PDB entry 6ILL | electron microscopy, 3.80 A resolution | chains A and C of the 4 polymer chains in the assembly

== Chain A ==
Protein: Capsid protein VP1
Source organism: Echovirus E6
Chain sequence (273 residues; numbered 11 to 283; the number before each row is that of its first residue):
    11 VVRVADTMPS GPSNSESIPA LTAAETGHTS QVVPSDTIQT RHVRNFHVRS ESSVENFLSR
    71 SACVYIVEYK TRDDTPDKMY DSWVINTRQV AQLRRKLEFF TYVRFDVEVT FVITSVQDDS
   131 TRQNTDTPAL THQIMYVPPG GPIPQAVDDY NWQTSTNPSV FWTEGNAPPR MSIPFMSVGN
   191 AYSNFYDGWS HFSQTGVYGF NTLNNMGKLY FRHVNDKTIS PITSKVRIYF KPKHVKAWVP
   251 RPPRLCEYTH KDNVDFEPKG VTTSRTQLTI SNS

== Chain C ==
Protein: Capsid protein VP3
Source organism: Echovirus E6
Chain sequence (238 residues; numbered 1 to 238; the number before each row is that of its first residue):
     1 GLPVMNTPGS NQFLTSDDYQ SPTAMPQFDV TPEMNIPGEV KNLMEIAEVD SVVPVNNVNE
    61 NVNSLEAYRI PVHSVTETGA QVFGFTLQPG ADTVMERTLL GEILNYYANW SGSIKLTFMY
   121 CGSAMATGKF LLAYSPPGAG VPKNRREAML GTHIIWDIGL QSSCVLCVPW ISQTHYRFVS
   181 KDIYTDAGFI TCWYQTSIVV PAEVQNQSVI LCFVSACNDF SVRLLRDSPF VRQTAFYQ

== How chain A and chain C interact ==
Contacting residue pairs (173; chain A residue first):
  Val-14(A) with Ser-221(C)
  Ala-15(A) with Asn-218(C); Asp-219(C)
  Ala-30(A) with Ile-154(C), hydrophobic; Ser-163(C); Cys-164(C); Val-165(C), hydrogen bond (backbone-backbone)
  Leu-31(A) with Trp-156(C); Gln-161(C); Ser-163(C)
  Thr-32(A) with Gln-161(C); Ser-163(C), hydrogen bond (backbone-side chain); Val-165(C)
  Ala-33(A) with Gln-161(C); Ser-163(C)
  Ala-34(A) with Met-119(C); Ser-163(C), hydrogen bond (backbone-side chain)
  Glu-35(A) with Met-119(C); Ser-162(C), hydrogen bond
  Thr-39(A) with Glu-48(C); Asp-50(C)
  Ser-40(A) with Asp-50(C); Lys-115(C), hydrogen bond (backbone-side chain); Thr-117(C); Val-165(C)
  Gln-41(A) with Lys-115(C)
  Val-42(A) with Lys-115(C); Val-165(C), hydrophobic; Cys-167(C), hydrogen bond (backbone-side chain); Cys-217(C)
  Val-43(A) with Cys-167(C); Asn-218(C)
  Pro-44(A) with Ser-113(C); Cys-167(C); Cys-217(C)
  Thr-47(A) with Cys-167(C), hydrogen bond (side chain-backbone)
  Ile-48(A) with Thr-152(C); Pro-169(C), hydrophobic
  Asn-55(A) with Asp-219(C)
  His-57(A) with Ser-111(C); Tyr-176(C); Ser-221(C)
  Arg-59(A) with Asn-42(C); Met-44(C); Glu-48(C), salt bridge; Cys-217(C); Asn-218(C), hydrogen bond (side chain-backbone); Asp-219(C); Phe-220(C), hydrogen bond (side chain-backbone)
  Glu-61(A) with Tyr-107(C), hydrogen bond (backbone-side chain); Arg-223(C); Leu-225(C)
  Ser-62(A) with Asn-42(C), hydrogen bond (backbone-side chain); Leu-43(C), hydrogen bond (backbone-backbone); Met-44(C); Tyr-107(C); Val-222(C)
  Ser-63(A) with Asn-42(C)
  Val-64(A) with Val-40(C), hydrophobic; Lys-41(C); Asn-42(C)
  Phe-67(A) with Leu-43(C), hydrophobic; Tyr-106(C), hydrophobic; Tyr-107(C); Leu-225(C), hydrophobic
  Arg-70(A) with Ser-16(C); Leu-225(C)
  Ser-71(A) with Phe-13(C); Thr-15(C)
  Tyr-75(A) with Gln-238(C)
  Ile-76(A) with Phe-236(C), hydrophobic
  Gln-99(A) with Phe-236(C); Tyr-237(C); Gln-238(C)
  Val-100(A) with Gln-233(C); Phe-236(C), hydrophobic
  Ala-101(A) with Val-231(C), hydrophobic; Gln-233(C), hydrogen bond (backbone-side chain); Tyr-237(C)
  Gln-102(A) with Asp-227(C); Val-231(C)
  Arg-105(A) with Glu-102(C), salt bridge; Tyr-106(C), hydrogen bond; Phe-230(C); Val-231(C)
  Lys-106(A) with Tyr-106(C)
  Phe-109(A) with Tyr-106(C), hydrophobic
  Phe-110(A) with Val-40(C), hydrophobic; Leu-43(C), hydrophobic
  Arg-114(A) with Val-30(C); Thr-31(C), hydrogen bond (side chain-backbone); Pro-32(C)
  Glu-118(A) with Tyr-19(C); Ser-21(C), hydrogen bond
  Thr-120(A) with Phe-13(C)
  Thr-166(A) with Met-25(C)
  Pro-168(A) with Met-25(C), hydrophobic
  Ala-177(A) with Asn-11(C)
  Arg-180(A) with Phe-13(C); Asp-17(C), salt bridge; Tyr-19(C); Ser-21(C)
  Met-181(A) with Pro-22(C); Ala-24(C), hydrophobic
  Ser-182(A) with Ser-21(C), hydrogen bond; Pro-22(C), hydrogen bond (backbone-backbone); Thr-23(C); Ala-24(C), hydrogen bond (backbone-backbone)
  Ile-183(A) with Met-25(C), hydrophobic
  Pro-184(A) with Met-25(C); Phe-28(C), hydrophobic
  Phe-185(A) with Phe-28(C); Thr-31(C)
  Met-186(A) with Met-25(C), hydrophobic
  Ser-187(A) with Thr-31(C)
  Gly-189(A) with Thr-31(C), hydrogen bond (backbone-side chain)
  Asn-190(A) with Thr-31(C); Pro-32(C); Met-34(C), hydrogen bond
  Lys-241(A) with Thr-15(C); Asp-17(C), hydrogen bond (side chain-backbone)
  Lys-246(A) with Glu-33(C); Glu-39(C), salt bridge
  Ala-247(A) with Glu-39(C); Val-40(C), hydrogen bond (backbone-backbone)
  Trp-248(A) with Met-34(C); Ile-36(C), hydrogen bond (side chain-backbone); Gly-38(C); Glu-39(C)
  Val-249(A) with Gly-38(C), hydrogen bond (backbone-backbone)
  Pro-250(A) with Val-40(C); Ile-46(C), hydrophobic
  Pro-253(A) with Leu-99(C)
  Leu-255(A) with Arg-97(C)
  Glu-257(A) with Arg-232(C)
  Tyr-258(A) with Tyr-237(C), hydrophobic
  His-260(A) with Tyr-237(C); Gln-238(C)
  Lys-261(A) with Tyr-237(C), hydrogen bond (backbone-backbone)
  Lys-269(A) with Arg-97(C)
  Gly-270(A) with Val-62(C); Asn-63(C)
  Val-271(A) with Val-62(C), hydrogen bond (backbone-backbone); Tyr-68(C); Arg-97(C)
  Thr-272(A) with Asn-57(C); Val-62(C); Thr-93(C); Glu-96(C); Arg-97(C)
  Thr-273(A) with Asn-57(C), hydrogen bond (backbone-side chain); Thr-93(C)
  Ser-274(A) with Asn-57(C); Asn-59(C), hydrogen bond (side chain-backbone); Glu-60(C)
  Arg-275(A) with Asn-57(C), hydrogen bond (backbone-backbone); Thr-93(C); Val-94(C)
  Gln-277(A) with Val-58(C)
  Leu-278(A) with Val-55(C); Asn-56(C); Val-58(C), hydrophobic; Val-82(C); Phe-83(C); Gly-84(C)
  Thr-279(A) with Gln-81(C); Val-82(C)
  Ile-280(A) with Gln-81(C), hydrogen bond (backbone-side chain); Gly-84(C); Phe-85(C); Val-141(C), hydrophobic; Ile-190(C)
  Ser-281(A) with Val-141(C)
Interface residues without a listed pair, chain A (91 interface residues in all): Asp-16, Thr-17, Pro-29, His-38, Asn-66, Val-74, Arg-98, Arg-104, Pro-178, Val-188, Lys-243, Pro-252, Thr-259, Thr-276, Asn-282
Interface residues without a listed pair, chain C (96 interface residues in all): Pro-37, Val-49, Pro-54, Ala-67, Thr-86, Asp-92, Ile-103, Asp-157, His-175, Phe-189, Phe-213, Ser-228

== Summary ==
91 residues of chain A and 96 residues of chain C are in contact; the contacts include 31 hydrogen bonds and 4
salt bridges. Among the polar pairs are Arg-59(A)/Glu-48(C), Arg-105(A)/Glu-102(C) and Arg-180(A)/Asp-17(C).
Chain A is Capsid protein VP1 and chain C is Capsid protein VP3, both from Echovirus E6; the structure,
Cryo-EM structure of Echovirus 6 complexed with its uncoating receptor FcRn at PH 5.5, was determined by
electron microscopy, deposited together with 6ILJ, 6ILK, 6ILM, 6ILN, 6ILO and 6ILP.
